Entry 6N07 (electron microscopy, 3.60 A resolution); this record covers chains IF and JA of the 42 polymer chains in the assembly.

== Chain IF (and JA) ==
Protein: Microcompartments protein
Organism: Haliangium ochraceum (strain DSM 14365 / JCM 11303 / SMP-2)
Notes: chain JA of this document is another copy of the same molecule, construct and numbering; everything in this record applies to it too
UniProtKB: D0LID5 (D0LID5_HALO1); residue numbers follow UniProt; this construct covers 1-99
Sequence (99 residues; row label = number of the first residue in the row):
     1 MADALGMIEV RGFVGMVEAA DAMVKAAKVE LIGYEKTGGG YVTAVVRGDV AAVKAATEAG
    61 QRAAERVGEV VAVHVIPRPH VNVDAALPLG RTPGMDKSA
Unresolved in the structure: 1, 94-99
Curated features (UniProtKB/Swiss-Prot):
  - mutagenesis: Lys-28 (K28A: Forms larger hexamer patches, increases hexamer stacking), Arg-78 (R78A: Forms smaller hexamer patches)

== Chain IF / chain JA interface ==
Contacting residue pairs - 9 pairs, chain IF then chain JA:
  Ala-2(IF) with Lys-28(JA)
  Ala-51(IF) with Ala-51(JA), hydrophobic
  Pro-77(IF) with Ala-26(JA); Ala-27(JA), hydrophobic
  Arg-78(IF) with Val-24(JA), hydrogen bond (side chain-backbone); Ala-26(JA); Ala-27(JA), hydrogen bond (side chain-backbone); Lys-28(JA); Val-29(JA), hydrogen bond (side chain-backbone)
Interface residues without a listed pair, chain IF (6 interface residues in all): Asp-49, Val-50
Interface residues without a listed pair, chain JA (8 interface residues in all): Lys-25, Asp-49

== In short ==
The interface between chain IF and chain JA involves 6 residues on one side and 8 on the other; the contacts
include 3 hydrogen bonds. Polar pairs include Arg-78(IF)/Val-24(JA), Arg-78(IF)/Ala-27(JA) and
Arg-78(IF)/Val-29(JA). UniProt lists 2 mutagenesis sites on chain IF.
Chain IF and chain JA are both Microcompartments protein (Haliangium ochraceum (strain DSM 14365 / JCM 11303 /
SMP-2)); the structure, Structure of the HO BMC shell: BMC-TD focused map, open inner pore, compacted shell,
was determined by electron microscopy together with 6MZU, 6MZV, 6MZX, 6MZY, 6N06, 6N09, 6N0F and 6N0G from the
same study.
